Entry 9O5S (X-ray diffraction, 2.27 A resolution); this record covers chains A and Q of the 5 polymer chains in the assembly.

# Chain A
Molecule: HLA class I histocompatibility antigen, A alpha chain
From: Homo sapiens
Reference sequence: A5I8L1 (A5I8L1_HUMAN); residues 1-278 here correspond to UniProt positions 9-286 (UniProt number = residue number + 8)
Sequence (279 residues; row label = number of the first residue in the row; numbering starts at 0):
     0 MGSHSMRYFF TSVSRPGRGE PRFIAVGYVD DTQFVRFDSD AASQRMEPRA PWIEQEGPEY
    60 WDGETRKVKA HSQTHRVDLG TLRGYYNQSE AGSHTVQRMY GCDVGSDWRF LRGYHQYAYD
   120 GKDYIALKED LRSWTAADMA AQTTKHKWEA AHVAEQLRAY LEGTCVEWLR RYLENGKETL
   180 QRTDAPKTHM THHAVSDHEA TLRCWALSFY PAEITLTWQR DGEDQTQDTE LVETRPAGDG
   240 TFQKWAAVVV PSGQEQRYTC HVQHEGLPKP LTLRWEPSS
Not modelled in the structure: 0, 277-278
Sequence notes: initiating methionine (0)
Disulfide bonds: C101-C164, C203-C259

# Chain Q
Molecule: BXMart1-3 minibinder
From: synthetic construct
Sequence (102 residues; each row starts with the number of its first residue):
     1 DPLKRLTELA LEALRDEPHV PPEDRPLVTL LQIALNLAIN VVVNRRHLGR TDPEHDRKLL
    61 EELEEIRKLP REEAEKRLEE LIERLEEENE KLAEEEVKQF RS

# How chain A and chain Q interact
Contacting residue pairs (44):
  E58(A) with P22(Q); R25(Q), hydrogen bond (backbone-side chain); P26(Q)
  G62(A) with T29(Q)
  R65(A) with L30(Q); I33(Q); E79(Q), salt bridge
  K66(A) with T29(Q); I33(Q)
  A69(A) with I33(Q), hydrophobic; E86(Q)
  Q72(A) with E86(Q)
  R75(A) with E90(Q), salt bridge
  V76(A) with A93(Q), hydrophobic
  G79(A) with V97(Q)
  T80(A) with A93(Q); V97(Q)
  G83(A) with V97(Q); R101(Q)
  Y84(A) with H47(Q); E96(Q); F100(Q), hydrophobic
  N86(A) with R101(Q)
  A139(A) with F100(Q), hydrophobic
  T142(A) with H47(Q); F100(Q)
  K146(A) with V43(Q); N44(Q), hydrogen bond; E96(Q), salt bridge
  A149(A) with L3(Q); R46(Q)
  A150(A) with L3(Q), hydrophobic; T7(Q); I39(Q), hydrophobic; V43(Q), hydrophobic
  H151(A) with T7(Q)
  E154(A) with L11(Q)
  Q155(A) with T7(Q); L11(Q); I39(Q)
  A158(A) with L11(Q), hydrophobic
  Y159(A) with L14(Q)
  T163(A) with L14(Q)
  W167(A) with R25(Q)
Interface residues without a listed pair, chain A (28 interface residues in all): Y59, M138, E166
Interface residues without a listed pair, chain Q (26 interface residues in all): A10, P18, N36

# Summary
28 residues of chain A face 26 of chain Q across their interface; the contacts include 2 hydrogen bonds and 3
salt bridges. Among the polar pairs are R65(A)-E79(Q), R75(A)-E90(Q) and K146(A)-E96(Q).
Here chain A is HLA class I histocompatibility antigen, A alpha chain (Homo sapiens) and chain Q is BXMart1-3
minibinder (synthetic construct). Entry 9O5S (minibinder-antigen complex BXMart1-3-MART1-HLA*A02) was
determined by X-ray diffraction.
